Entry 2CIK (X-ray diffraction, 1.75 A resolution); this record covers chains A and B of the 3 polymer chains in the assembly.

[Chain A]
Name: HLA class I histocompatibility antigen B-35 alpha chain
Organism: Homo sapiens
UniProt: P30685 (1B35_HUMAN); residues 1-276 here correspond to UniProt positions 25-300 (UniProt number = residue number + 24)
Sequence (276 residues; each row starts with the number of its first residue):
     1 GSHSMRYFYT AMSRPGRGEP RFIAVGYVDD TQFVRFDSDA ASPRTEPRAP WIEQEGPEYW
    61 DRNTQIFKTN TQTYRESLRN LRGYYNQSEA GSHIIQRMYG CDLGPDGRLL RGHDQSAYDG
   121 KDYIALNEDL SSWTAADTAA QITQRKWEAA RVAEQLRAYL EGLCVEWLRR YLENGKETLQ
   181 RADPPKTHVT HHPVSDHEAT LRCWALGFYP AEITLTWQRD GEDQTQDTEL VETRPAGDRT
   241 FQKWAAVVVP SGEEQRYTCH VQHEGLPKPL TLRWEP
Disulfides: Cys101-Cys164, Cys203-Cys259
What the authors report for this chain:
  - conformationally variable residues (helix shift): Gln141 to Val152

[Chain B]
Name: Beta-2-microglobulin
Organism: Homo sapiens
UniProt: P61769 (B2MG_HUMAN); residues 1-99 here correspond to UniProt positions 21-119 (UniProt number = residue number + 20)
Sequence (99 residues; numbered 1 to 99; the number before each row is that of its first residue):
     1 IQRTPKIQVY SRHPAENGKS NFLNCYVSGF HPSDIEVDLL KNGERIEKVE HSDLSFSKDW
    61 SFYLLYYTEF TPTEKDEYAC RVNHVTLSQP KIVKWDRDM
Swiss-Prot annotation at these positions:
  - modified residue: Gln2 (Pyrrolidone carboxylic acid)
  - glycosylation: Ile1 (N-linked (Glc) (glycation) isoleucine), Lys19 (N-linked (Glc) (glycation) lysine), Lys41 (N-linked (Glc) (glycation) lysine), Lys48 (N-linked (Glc) (glycation) lysine), Lys58 (N-linked (Glc) (glycation) lysine), Lys91 (N-linked (Glc) (glycation) lysine), Lys94 (N-linked (Glc) (glycation) lysine)
Disulfides: Cys25-Cys80

[Chain A / chain B interface]
Residue-residue contacts - 58 pairs, chain A then chain B:
  Phe8(A) - Ser55(B)
  Phe8(A) - Phe56(B)  hydrophobic
  Tyr9(A) - Phe56(B)
  Thr10(A) - Phe56(B)
  Thr10(A) - Phe62(B)
  Met12(A) - Ser33(B)  hydrogen bond
  Arg17(A) - Asp34(B)  salt bridge
  Val25(A) - Asp53(B)
  Val25(A) - Leu54(B)
  Val25(A) - Ser55(B)
  Tyr27(A) - Ser55(B)
  Tyr27(A) - Tyr63(B)  hydrogen bond
  Gln32(A) - Asp53(B)  hydrogen bond
  Arg35(A) - Asp53(B)  salt bridge
  Arg48(A) - Asp53(B)  salt bridge
  Ile94(A) - Pro32(B)  hydrophobic
  Ile94(A) - Ser33(B)
  Gln96(A) - His31(B)  hydrogen bond
  Gln96(A) - Phe56(B)
  Gln96(A) - Trp60(B)  hydrogen bond (side chain-backbone)
  Gln96(A) - Phe62(B)
  Arg97(A) - Phe56(B)
  Met98(A) - Phe56(B)  hydrophobic
  Met98(A) - Ser57(B)
  Met98(A) - Trp60(B)  hydrophobic
  Gln115(A) - Trp60(B)
  Ser116(A) - Trp60(B)
  Ala117(A) - Trp60(B)  hydrophobic
  Asp119(A) - His31(B)
  Gly120(A) - Arg3(B)  hydrogen bond (backbone-side chain)
  Gly120(A) - His31(B)
  Gly120(A) - Trp60(B)
  Asp122(A) - Trp60(B)  hydrogen bond
  His192(A) - Asp98(B)  salt bridge
  Arg202(A) - Asp98(B)  hydrogen bond (side chain-backbone)
  Arg202(A) - Met99(B)
  Trp204(A) - Asp98(B)
  Trp204(A) - Met99(B)
  Val231(A) - Gln8(B)
  Glu232(A) - Lys6(B)  salt bridge
  Glu232(A) - Gln8(B)  hydrogen bond (backbone-side chain)
  Glu232(A) - Tyr26(B)
  Glu232(A) - Ser28(B)  hydrogen bond
  Arg234(A) - Gln8(B)  hydrogen bond
  Arg234(A) - Tyr10(B)
  Arg234(A) - Met99(B)  hydrogen bond (side chain-backbone)
  Pro235(A) - Tyr10(B)  hydrogen bond (backbone-side chain)
  Pro235(A) - Asn24(B)
  Pro235(A) - Tyr26(B)
  Ala236(A) - Arg12(B)  hydrogen bond (backbone-side chain)
  Ala236(A) - Asn24(B)  hydrogen bond (backbone-side chain)
  Gly237(A) - Arg12(B)  hydrogen bond (backbone-side chain)
  Gly237(A) - Leu65(B)
  Asp238(A) - Arg12(B)
  Gln242(A) - Tyr10(B)
  Gln242(A) - Ser11(B)  hydrogen bond (side chain-backbone)
  Gln242(A) - Arg12(B)  hydrogen bond (side chain-backbone)
  Trp244(A) - Met99(B)  hydrogen bond (side chain-backbone)
Interface residues without a listed pair, chain A (34 interface residues in all): Ile23, Thr233
Interface residues without a listed pair, chain B (26 interface residues in all): Ile1, His13

[Overview]
34 residues of chain A face 26 of chain B across their interface, with 19 hydrogen bonds and 5 salt bridges.
Polar contacts include Arg17(A)-Asp34(B), Arg35(A)-Asp53(B) and Arg48(A)-Asp53(B). The paper reports
conformational variability at Gln141(A).
Here chain A is HLA class I histocompatibility antigen B-35 alpha chain and chain B is Beta-2-microglobulin,
both from Homo sapiens. Entry 2CIK (Insights Into Crossreactivity in Human Allorecognition: The Structure of
HLA-B35011 Presenting an Epitope derived from Cytochrome ...) was determined by X-ray diffraction.
